Entry 8HWA (electron microscopy, 3.70 A resolution); this record covers chains E and S of the 8 polymer chains in the assembly.

== Chain E ==
Molecule: Primase D5
Organism: Monkeypox virus
UniProt: Q5IXS3 (Q5IXS3_MONPV); residue numbers follow UniProt; this construct covers 1-785
Chain sequence (785 residues; row label = number of the first residue in the row):
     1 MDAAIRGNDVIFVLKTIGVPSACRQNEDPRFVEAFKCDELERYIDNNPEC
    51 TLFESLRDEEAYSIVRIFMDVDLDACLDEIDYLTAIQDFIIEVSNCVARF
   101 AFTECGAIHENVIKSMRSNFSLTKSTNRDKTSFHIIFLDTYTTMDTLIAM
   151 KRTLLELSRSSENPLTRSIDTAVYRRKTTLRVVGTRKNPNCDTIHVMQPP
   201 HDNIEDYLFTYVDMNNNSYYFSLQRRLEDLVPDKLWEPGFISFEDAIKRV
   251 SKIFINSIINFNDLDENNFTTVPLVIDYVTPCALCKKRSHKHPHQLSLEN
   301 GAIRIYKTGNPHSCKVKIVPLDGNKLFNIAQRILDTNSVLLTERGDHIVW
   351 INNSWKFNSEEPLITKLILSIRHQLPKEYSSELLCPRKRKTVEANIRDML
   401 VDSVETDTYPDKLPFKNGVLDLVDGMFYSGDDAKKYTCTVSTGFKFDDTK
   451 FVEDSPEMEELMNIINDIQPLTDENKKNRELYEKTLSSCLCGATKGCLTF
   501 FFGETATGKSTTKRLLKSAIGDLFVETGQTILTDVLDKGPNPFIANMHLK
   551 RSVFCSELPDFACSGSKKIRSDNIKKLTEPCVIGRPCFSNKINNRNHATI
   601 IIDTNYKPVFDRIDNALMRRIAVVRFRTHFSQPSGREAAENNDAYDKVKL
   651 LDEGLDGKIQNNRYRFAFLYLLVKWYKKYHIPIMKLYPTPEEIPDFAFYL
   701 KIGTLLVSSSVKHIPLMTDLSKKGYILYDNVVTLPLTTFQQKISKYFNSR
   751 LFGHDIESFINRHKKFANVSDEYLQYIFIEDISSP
Unresolved in the structure: 1-322, 702-785
Residues lining bound ligands:
  - ADP (adenosine-5'-diphosphate): Ile464, Asp467, Glu504, Thr505, Ala506, Thr507, Gly508, Lys509, Ser510, Thr511, Arg514, Phe630, Leu650, Leu651, Asp652, Leu655, Asp656
  - ATP (adenosine-5'-triphosphate): Ala616, Arg619, Arg620

== Chain S ==
Molecule: 6-nt DNA strand
Sequence (6 nucleotides; row label = number of the first residue in the row):
     1 TTTTTT

== Chain E / chain S interface ==
Residue-residue contacts (7):
  Pro540(E) - DT1(S)  phosphate contact
  Pro540(E) - DT2(S)  phosphate contact
  Arg585(E) - DT2(S)  salt bridge to the phosphate
  Cys587(E) - DT2(S)  phosphate contact
  Phe588(E) - DT2(S)  hydrogen bond to the phosphate
  Phe588(E) - DT3(S)  base contact
  Phe588(E) - DT4(S)  base contact

== Overview ==
The chain E/chain S interface involves 4 residues from each chain, with 1 hydrogen bond and 1 salt bridge.
Polar contacts include Phe588(E)-DT2(S) and Arg585(E)-DT2(S). Chain E binds ATP and ADP.
Chain E is Primase D5 (Monkeypox virus) and chain S is a 6-nt DNA strand; the structure, D5 ATP-ADP-Apo-ssDNA
IS1, was determined by electron microscopy, deposited together with 8HWB, 8HWF and 8HWG.
